Entry 5Z97 (X-ray diffraction, 2.32 A resolution); this record covers chains A and B.

# Chain A (and B)
Name: Lactonase for protein
From: Rhinocladiella mackenziei CBS 650.93
Notes: chain B of this document is another copy of the same molecule, construct and numbering; everything in this record applies to it too
Reference sequence: A0A0D2ILK1 (A0A0D2ILK1_9EURO); numbering as in UniProt (aligned over 4-266)
Sequence (263 residues; numbered 4 to 266; the number before each row is that of its first residue):
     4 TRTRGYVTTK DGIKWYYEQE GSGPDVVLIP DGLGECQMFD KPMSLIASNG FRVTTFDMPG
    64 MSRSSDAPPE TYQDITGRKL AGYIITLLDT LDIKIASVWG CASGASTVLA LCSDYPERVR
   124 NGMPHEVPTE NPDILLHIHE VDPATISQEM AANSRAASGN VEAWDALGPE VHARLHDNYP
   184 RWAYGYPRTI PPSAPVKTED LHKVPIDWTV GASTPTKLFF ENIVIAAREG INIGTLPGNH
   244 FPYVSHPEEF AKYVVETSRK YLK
Sequence notes: engineered mutation Ala105 (Ser in A0A0D2ILK1), Ala160 (Tyr in A0A0D2ILK1)
Small-molecule neighbours: Zearalenone (ZER; (3S,11E)-14,16-dihydroxy-3-methyl-3,4,5,6,9,10-hexahydro-1H-2-benzoxacyclotetradecine-1,7(8H)-dione): Asp34, Gly35, Leu36, Ala105, Ser106, Pro131, Asn134, Pro135, Ile137, Leu138, Met153, Asn156, Ser157, Ala160, Trp185, Tyr189, Pro190, Ile193, Pro194, Phe222, His243, Phe244

# How chain A and chain B interact
Residue-residue contacts (32):
  Gly214(A) - Thr219(B)
  Ala215(A) - Pro218(B)
  Ala215(A) - Thr219(B)  hydrogen bond (backbone-backbone)
  Ala215(A) - Lys220(B)  hydrogen bond (backbone-backbone)
  Ser216(A) - Pro218(B)
  Thr217(A) - Thr217(B)
  Thr217(A) - Pro218(B)
  Thr217(A) - Thr219(B)  hydrogen bond (backbone-side chain)
  Pro218(A) - Ala215(B)
  Pro218(A) - Ser216(B)
  Pro218(A) - Thr217(B)
  Pro218(A) - Thr219(B)
  Thr219(A) - Val213(B)
  Thr219(A) - Gly214(B)
  Thr219(A) - Ala215(B)  hydrogen bond (backbone-backbone)
  Thr219(A) - Thr217(B)  hydrogen bond (side chain-backbone)
  Thr219(A) - Pro218(B)
  Thr219(A) - Thr219(B)
  Thr219(A) - Ile226(B)
  Lys220(A) - Ala215(B)  hydrogen bond (backbone-backbone)
  Phe223(A) - Ile236(B)
  Phe223(A) - Thr238(B)
  Ile226(A) - Thr219(B)
  Ile226(A) - Phe223(B)  hydrophobic
  Ile226(A) - Ile226(B)  hydrophobic
  Ile226(A) - Val227(B)  hydrophobic
  Val227(A) - Ile226(B)  hydrophobic
  Ala230(A) - Val227(B)
  Ala230(A) - Ala230(B)  hydrophobic
  Ile236(A) - Phe223(B)
  Gly237(A) - Phe223(B)
  Thr238(A) - Lys220(B)
Also at the interface, not in a pair above, chain A (16 interface residues in all): Val213, Arg231
Also at the interface, not in a pair above, chain B (15 interface residues in all): Gly237

# Summary
The interface between chain A and chain B involves 16 residues on one side and 15 on the other; the contacts
include 6 hydrogen bonds. Polar pairs include Thr217(A)-Thr219(B), Ala215(A)-Thr219(B) and
Ala215(A)-Lys220(B). Chain A binds Zearalenone.
Chain A and chain B are both Lactonase for protein (Rhinocladiella mackenziei CBS 650.93); the structure,
Crystal structure of a lactonase double mutant in complex with ligand N, was determined by X-ray diffraction
together with 5XO6, 5XO7, 5XO8, 5Z5J and 5Z7J from the same study.
